PDB entry 7Z2A | electron microscopy, 4.30 A resolution (low resolution: residue-level contacts below are approximate; hydrogen-bond / salt-bridge calls are withheld) | chains H and K of the 3 polymer chains in the assembly

# Chain H
Protein: Tubulin beta chain
Source organism: Sus scrofa
UniProtKB: P02554 (TBB_PIG); the author numbering skips numbers that UniProt does not, so the offset changes along the chain: 1-44 = UniProt 1-44; 47-360 = UniProt 45-358; 369-436 = UniProt 359-426
Sequence (426 residues; row label = number of the first residue in the row; note: 10 numbers in that range are skipped by the numbering (no residue carries them; nothing is unmodelled there)):
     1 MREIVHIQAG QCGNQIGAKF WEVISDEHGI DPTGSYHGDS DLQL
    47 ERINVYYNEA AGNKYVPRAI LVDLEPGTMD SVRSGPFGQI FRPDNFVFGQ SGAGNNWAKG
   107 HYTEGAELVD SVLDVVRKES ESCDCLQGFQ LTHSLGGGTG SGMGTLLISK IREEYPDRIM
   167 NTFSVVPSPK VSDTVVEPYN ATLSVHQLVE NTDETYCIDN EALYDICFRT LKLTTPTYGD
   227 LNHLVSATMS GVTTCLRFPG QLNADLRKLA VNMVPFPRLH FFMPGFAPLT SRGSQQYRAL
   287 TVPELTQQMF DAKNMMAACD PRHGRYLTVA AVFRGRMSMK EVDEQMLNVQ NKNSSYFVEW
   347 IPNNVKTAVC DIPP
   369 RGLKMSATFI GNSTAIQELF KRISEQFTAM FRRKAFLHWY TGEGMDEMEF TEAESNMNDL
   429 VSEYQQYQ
UniProt features mapped onto this chain:
  - motif: M1 to I4 (MREI motif)
  - binding site (GTP): Q11, E71, S140, G144, T145, G146, N206, N228
  - binding site (Mg(2+)): E71
  - modified residue: S40 (Phosphoserine), K60 (N6-acetyllysine), S174 (Phosphoserine), T287 (Phosphothreonine), T292 (Phosphothreonine), R320 (Omega-N-methylarginine)
  - cross-link (Glycyl lysine isopeptide (Lys-Gly)): K60 (interchain with G-Cter in ubiquitin), K326 (interchain with G-Cter in ubiquitin)
Ligand contacts:
  - phosphomethylphosphonic acid guanylate ester (G2P): G10, Q11, C12, Q15, G98, A99, G100, N101, S140, G143, G144, T145, G146, V171, D179, E183, N206, L209, Y224, N228
  - GTP (guanosine-5'-triphosphate): Q247, L248, K254

# Chain K
Protein: Kinesin-8, putative
Source organism: Plasmodium berghei
UniProtKB: A0A1C6WMA4 (A0A1C6WMA4_PLABE); residues 1-347 here correspond to UniProt positions 775-1121 (UniProt number = residue number + 774)
Sequence (347 residues; row label = number of the first residue in the row):
     1 DITYNMNVVI RCRPMSNSEK NEGAKNVIKI MDNKMIVLLD PSDNTDNVLR QNRTKEKRYC
    61 FDYVFDENST QEDVYNNSVK PLVDAVIKGY NSTVFAYGAT GAGKTHTIIG YKNEPGIMMM
   121 ILQDLFKKIK TLKAMNEYKI KCSFIEIYNE NICDLLNPSS EYLDLREDPV KGITVSNIFE
   181 VCTTSVEEIM ELIHTGNRNR TQEPTDANRT SSRSHGVLQV IVEETEKGQG LYQQTKKGKL
   241 CVIDLAGSER ASQTNNKGMR MLEGANINRS LLALGNVINA LVSRSKGTSK SNFIPFRDSK
   301 LTRLLKDSLG GNCKTLMIAN ISPSHLSYED THNTLKYANR AKNIKNV
What the authors report for this chain:
  - mutagenesis - E249A: abolished catalytic activity

# Chain H / chain K interface
Contacting residue pairs - 27 pairs, chain H then chain K:
  P162(H) with L262(K)
  R264(H) with R297(K); D298(K)
  M416(H) with E167(K); D168(K); P169(K)
  E417(H) with R166(K)
  T419(H) with E167(K); K171(K)
  E420(H) with L165(K); R166(K); E167(K)
  S423(H) with E167(K); K171(K)
  N424(H) with E167(K)
  D427(H) with F293(K)
  S430(H) with N292(K); F293(K)
  E431(H) with F293(K); I294(K); P295(K); R297(K)
  Q434(H) with S291(K); N292(K); F293(K)
  Y435(H) with N292(K); R297(K)
Also at the interface, not in a pair above, chain H (17 interface residues in all): P263, E422, L428, Q433

# Overview
17 residues of chain H face 14 of chain K across their interface. Ligands of chain H: GTP and
phosphomethylphosphonic acid guanylate ester. Curated annotation (UniProt) lists 8 GTP-binding residues and
Mg2+-binding residue E71(H) on chain H. The paper reports that E249A of chain K abolishes catalytic activity.
Here chain H is Tubulin beta chain (Sus scrofa) and chain K is Kinesin-8, putative (Plasmodium berghei). Entry
7Z2A (P. berghei kinesin-8B motor domain in no nucleotide state bound to tubulin dimer) was determined by
electron microscopy (same publication as 7Z2B and 7Z2C).
